Entry 7DTK (X-ray diffraction, 1.85 A resolution); this record covers chains B and A.

Chain B (and A):
Protein: ATP-dependent RNA helicase cgh-1
Source organism: Caenorhabditis elegans
Notes: EC 3.6.4.13; fragment: RecA1 domain; chain A of this document is another copy of the same molecule, construct and numbering; everything in this record applies to it too
UniProt: Q95YF3 (CGH1_CAEEL); residues 20-248 here = UniProt positions 20-248
Chain sequence (238 residues; row label = number of the first residue in the row):
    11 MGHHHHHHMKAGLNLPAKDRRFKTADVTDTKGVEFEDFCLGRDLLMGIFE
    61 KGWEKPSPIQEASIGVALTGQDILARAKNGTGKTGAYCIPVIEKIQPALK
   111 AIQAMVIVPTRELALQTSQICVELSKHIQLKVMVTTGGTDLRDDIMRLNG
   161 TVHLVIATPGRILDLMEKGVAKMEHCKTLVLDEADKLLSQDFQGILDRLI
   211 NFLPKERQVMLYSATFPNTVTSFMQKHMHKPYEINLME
Unresolved in the structure: 11-41, 246-248 (chain A: 11-42, 246-248)
Differences from the reference sequence: initiating methionine (11); expression tag (12-19)
Curated features (UniProtKB/Swiss-Prot):
  - motif: V43 to E71 (Q motif), D192 to D195 (DEAD box)
  - binding site (ATP): A87 to T94

Interface between chain B and chain A:
Contacting residue pairs (10; chain B residue first):
  D47(B) - C49(A)  hydrogen bond (backbone-side chain)
  F48(B) - C49(A)
  C49(B) - C49(A)  disulfide
  G75(B) - T79(A)
  V76(B) - T79(A)
  T79(B) - T79(A)
  Q81(B) - Q81(A)  hydrogen bond
  Q81(B) - Y242(A)
  Y242(B) - Q81(A)
  E243(B) - K240(A)  salt bridge
Interface residues without a listed pair, chain A (7 interface residues in all): L50, G75
Disulfides between the chains: C49(B)-C49(A)

Summary:
9 residues of chain B and 7 residues of chain A are in contact, with 1 disulfide bond, 2 hydrogen bonds and 1
salt bridge. Polar pairs include E243(B)-K240(A), D47(B)-C49(A) and Q81(B)-Q81(A). Curated annotation
(UniProt) lists 8 ATP-binding residues on chain B.
Chain B and chain A are both ATP-dependent RNA helicase cgh-1 (Caenorhabditis elegans); the structure, Crystal
structure of the RecA1 domain of RNA helicase CGH-1 in C. elegans, was determined by X-ray diffraction,
deposited together with 7DTJ.
